PDB entry 7Y6L | electron microscopy, 3.50 A resolution | chains H and L of the 3 polymer chains in the assembly

[Chain H]
Protein: Ab816 heavy chain
From: Homo sapiens
Sequence (264 residues; row label = number of the first residue in the row; numbers below 1 keep their minus sign (Met-25 is residue -25)):
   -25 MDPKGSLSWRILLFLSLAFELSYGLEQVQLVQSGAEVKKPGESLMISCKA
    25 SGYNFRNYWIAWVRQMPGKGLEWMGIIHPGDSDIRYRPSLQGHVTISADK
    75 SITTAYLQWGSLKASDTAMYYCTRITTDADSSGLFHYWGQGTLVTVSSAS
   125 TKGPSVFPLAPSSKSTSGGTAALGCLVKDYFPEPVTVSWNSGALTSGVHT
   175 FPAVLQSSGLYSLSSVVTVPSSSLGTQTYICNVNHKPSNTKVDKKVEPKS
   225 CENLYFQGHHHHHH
Unresolved in the structure: -25 to 0, 123-238
Disulfide bonds: Cys22-Cys96

[Chain L]
Protein: Ab816 light chain
From: Homo sapiens
Sequence (238 residues; each row starts with the number of its first residue; numbers below 1 keep their minus sign (Met-25 is residue -25)):
   -25 MDPKGSLSWRILLFLSLAFELSYGLEEIVLTQSPSTLSASVGDRVTITCR
    25 ASQNIYTWLAWYQRKPGKAPKVLIYKASSLESGVPSRFSGSGSGTEFTLT
    75 ISSLQPDDFATYYCQQYKSAWSFGQGTKVEIKRTVAAPSVFIFPPSDEQL
   125 KSGTASVVCLLNNFYPREAKVQWKVDNALQSGNSQESVTEQDSKDSTYSL
   175 SSTLTLSKADYEKHKVYACEVTHQGLSSPVTKSFNRGE
Unresolved in the structure: -25 to 0, 107-212
Disulfide bonds: Cys23-Cys88

[Chain H / chain L interface]
Contacting residue pairs (32; chain H residue first):
  Leu45(H) with Phe97(L), hydrophobic
  Trp47(H) with Trp95(L)
  Ile50(H) with Trp95(L), hydrophobic
  Tyr95(H) with Arg38(L), hydrogen bond; Lys42(L)
  Asp102(H) with Trp32(L); Lys50(L), salt bridge
  Ala103(H) with Trp32(L)
  Asp104(H) with Trp32(L), hydrogen bond (backbone-side chain)
  Ser105(H) with Trp32(L); Tyr91(L)
  Ser106(H) with Tyr91(L), hydrogen bond (backbone-backbone); Lys92(L); Ser93(L), hydrogen bond (side chain-backbone); Ala94(L); Trp95(L), hydrogen bond (backbone-side chain)
  Gly107(H) with Tyr91(L); Trp95(L), hydrogen bond (backbone-side chain)
  Leu108(H) with Ala34(L), hydrophobic; Tyr36(L); Tyr49(L), hydrophobic
  Phe109(H) with Tyr36(L), hydrogen bond (backbone-side chain); Gln89(L); Trp95(L), hydrophobic; Phe97(L), hydrophobic
  His110(H) with Val46(L); Glu55(L), salt bridge
  Trp112(H) with Tyr36(L); Ala43(L), hydrophobic; Pro44(L); Phe97(L), hydrophobic
  Gly113(H) with Ala43(L)
Also at the interface, not in a pair above, chain H (17 interface residues in all): Gln39, Ile99
Also at the interface, not in a pair above, chain L (19 interface residues in all): Tyr87

[Summary]
Chain H and chain L form an interface of 17 and 19 residues respectively; the contacts include 7 hydrogen
bonds and 2 salt bridges. Polar contacts include Asp102(H)-Lys50(L), His110(H)-Glu55(L) and Tyr95(H)-Arg38(L).
Chain H is Ab816 heavy chain and chain L is Ab816 light chain, both from Homo sapiens; the structure, The
SARS-CoV-2 receptor binding domain bound with the Fab fragment of a human neutralizing antibody Ab816, was
determined by electron microscopy together with 7Y6N, 7X93, 7X94, 7X95 and 7X96 from the same study.
